Entry 8Q3Q (electron microscopy, 3.30 A resolution); this record covers chains h and g of the 18 polymer chains in the assembly.

== Chain h (and g) ==
Molecule: Transcription termination factor Rho
Source organism: Escherichia coli
Notes: EC 3.6.4.-; chain g of this document is another copy of the same molecule, construct and numbering; everything in this record applies to it too
Reference sequence: P0AG30 (RHO_ECOLI); numbering as in UniProt (aligned over 1-419)
Chain sequence (431 residues; row label = number of the first residue in the row; numbers below 1 keep their minus sign (Met-2 is residue -2)):
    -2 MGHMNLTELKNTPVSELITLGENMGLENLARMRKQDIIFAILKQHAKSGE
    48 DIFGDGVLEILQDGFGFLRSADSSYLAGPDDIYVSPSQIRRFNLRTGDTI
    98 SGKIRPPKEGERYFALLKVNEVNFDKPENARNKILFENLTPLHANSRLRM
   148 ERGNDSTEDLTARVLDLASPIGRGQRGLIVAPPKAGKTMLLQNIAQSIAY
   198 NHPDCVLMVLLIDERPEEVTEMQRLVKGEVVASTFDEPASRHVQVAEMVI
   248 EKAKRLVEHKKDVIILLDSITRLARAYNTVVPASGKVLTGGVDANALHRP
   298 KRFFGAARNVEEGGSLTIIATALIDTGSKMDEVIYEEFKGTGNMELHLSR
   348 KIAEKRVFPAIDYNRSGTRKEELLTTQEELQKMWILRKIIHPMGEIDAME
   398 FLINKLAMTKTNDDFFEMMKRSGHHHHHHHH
Not modelled in the structure: -2 to 0, 420-428
Differences from the reference sequence: initiating methionine (-2); expression tag (-1 to 0, 420-428); engineered mutation Asp152 (Gly in P0AG30)
Small-molecule neighbours:
  - ADP (adenosine-5'-diphosphate): Asp156, Thr158, Pro179, Pro180, Lys181, Ala182, Gly183, Lys184, Thr185, Met186, Phe355
  - Mg2+ (MG): Lys184, Thr185, Glu211, Arg212
Curated features (UniProtKB/Swiss-Prot):
  - region: Gly61 to Arg66 (RNA-binding 1), Asp78 to Tyr80 (RNA-binding 1), Glu108 to Tyr110 (RNA-binding 1), Val284 to Gly288 (RNA-binding 2)
  - binding site (ATP): Gly169 to Gly174, Lys181 to Met186, Arg212
  - site: Lys326 (RNA-binding 2)
  - mutagenesis: Phe62 (F62L/A: Defective for RNA-binding), Phe64 (F64L/A: Defective for RNA-binding), Lys181 (K181Q: Partial loss of ATPase, helicase and termination activity), Lys184 (K184Q: Improves ATPase and helicase activity but reduced termination activity), Cys202 (C202G/S: Does not affect the kinetics of ATP hydrolysis and inhibition by bicyclomycin), Asp265 (D265N: Loss of ATPase activity, helicase and termination activity)

== Chain h / chain g interface ==
Contacting residue pairs - 49 pairs, chain h then chain g:
  Val11(h) - Asn135(g)
  Asn25(h) - Asn90(g)  hydrogen bond
  Asn25(h) - Arg128(g)  hydrogen bond
  Ala27(h) - Arg128(g)
  Ala27(h) - Asn129(g)
  Ala27(h) - Lys130(g)
  Ala27(h) - Ile131(g)
  Ala27(h) - Leu132(g)  hydrogen bond (backbone-backbone)
  Arg28(h) - Asn90(g)  hydrogen bond (side chain-backbone)
  Arg28(h) - Arg92(g)  hydrogen bond (backbone-side chain)
  Arg28(h) - Ala127(g)
  Arg28(h) - Arg128(g)
  Arg28(h) - Lys130(g)
  Arg28(h) - Arg252(g)
  Met29(h) - Arg92(g)
  Met29(h) - Leu132(g)
  Met29(h) - Asn135(g)  hydrogen bond (backbone-side chain)
  Arg30(h) - Leu132(g)
  Arg30(h) - Asn135(g)
  Lys31(h) - Asn135(g)  hydrogen bond (backbone-side chain)
  Thr185(h) - Arg366(g)
  Arg212(h) - Arg173(g)
  Arg212(h) - Gly337(g)  hydrogen bond (side chain-backbone)
  Arg212(h) - Thr338(g)
  Arg212(h) - Gly339(g)
  Arg212(h) - Asn340(g)
  Arg212(h) - Arg366(g)
  Pro213(h) - Pro138(g)
  Pro213(h) - Arg173(g)
  Glu214(h) - Leu139(g)
  Glu214(h) - His140(g)  hydrogen bond (backbone-side chain)
  Glu214(h) - Arg173(g)  salt bridge
  Glu214(h) - Asn340(g)  hydrogen bond
  Glu215(h) - His140(g)  salt bridge
  Glu215(h) - Arg366(g)  salt bridge
  Thr217(h) - Pro138(g)  hydrogen bond (side chain-backbone)
  Glu218(h) - His140(g)  salt bridge
  Glu218(h) - Lys367(g)  salt bridge
  Arg221(h) - Glu308(g)  salt bridge
  Phe232(h) - Arg173(g)
  Phe232(h) - Lys298(g)
  Phe232(h) - Gly302(g)
  Phe232(h) - Thr338(g)
  Asp233(h) - His295(g)  hydrogen bond (backbone-side chain)
  Asp233(h) - Lys298(g)
  Asp233(h) - Arg299(g)
  Thr323(h) - Lys336(g)  hydrogen bond (backbone-side chain)
  Glu351(h) - His388(g)  salt bridge
  Arg353(h) - Trp381(g)
Also at the interface, not in a pair above, chain h (27 interface residues in all): Ile15, Glu24, Ile34, Lys181, Pro235, Thr276, Lys352
Also at the interface, not in a pair above, chain g (38 interface residues in all): Arg87, Leu91, Thr137, Glu255, Leu285, Ala304, Arg305, Glu342, Thr365, Lys385

== Overview ==
The interface between chain h and chain g involves 27 residues on one side and 38 on the other; the contacts
include 13 hydrogen bonds and 7 salt bridges. Polar contacts include Glu214(h)-Arg173(g), Glu215(h)-His140(g)
and Glu215(h)-Arg366(g). Chain h binds ADP and Mg2+.
Both chains are Transcription termination factor Rho (Escherichia coli). Entry 8Q3Q (Bacterial transcription
termination factor Rho G152D mutant bound to ADP; C-terminal 8xHis-tag) was determined by electron microscopy
together with 8Q3N, 8Q3O and 8Q3P from the same study.
